PDB entry 9J0S | X-ray diffraction, 2.88 A resolution | chains A and B

== Chain A (and B) ==
Molecule: Aldehyde dehydrogenase
From: Klebsiella pneumoniae
Notes: EC 1.2.1.3, 1.2.1.28; chain B of this document is another copy of the same molecule, construct and numbering; everything in this record applies to it too
UniProt: A0A069Q1D5 (A0A069Q1D5_PSEAI); residues 1-489 here = UniProt positions 1-489
Chain sequence (489 residues; row label = number of the first residue in the row):
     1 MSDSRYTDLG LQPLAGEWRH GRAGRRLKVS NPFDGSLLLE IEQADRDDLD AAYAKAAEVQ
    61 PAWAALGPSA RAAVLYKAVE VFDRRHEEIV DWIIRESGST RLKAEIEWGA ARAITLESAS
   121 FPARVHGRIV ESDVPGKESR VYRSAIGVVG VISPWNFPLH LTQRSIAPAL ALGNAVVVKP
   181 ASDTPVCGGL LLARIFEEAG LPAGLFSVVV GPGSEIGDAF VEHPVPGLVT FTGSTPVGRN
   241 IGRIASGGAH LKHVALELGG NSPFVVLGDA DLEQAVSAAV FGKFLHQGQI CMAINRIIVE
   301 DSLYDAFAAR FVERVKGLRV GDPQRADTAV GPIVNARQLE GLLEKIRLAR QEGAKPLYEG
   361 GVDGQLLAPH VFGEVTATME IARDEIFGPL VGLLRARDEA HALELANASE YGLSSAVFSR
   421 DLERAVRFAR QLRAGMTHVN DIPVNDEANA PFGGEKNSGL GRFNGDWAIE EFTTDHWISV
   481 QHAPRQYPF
Disordered / not traced: 1-3, 286-293, 443-462, 484-489 (chain B: 1, 288-292, 443-462, 484-489)
Construct notes: conflict S277 (Asn in A0A069Q1D5)
Small-molecule neighbours: NADP (NAP; NADP nicotinamide-adenine-dinucleotide phosphate): I152, S153, P154, W155, N156, K179, P180, A181, S182, D183, G211, P212, G213, S214, G217, D218, V221, F231, G233, S234, V237, N240, I241

== Chain A / chain B interface ==
Contacting residue pairs (59):
  K137(A) - D441(B)  salt bridge
  R140(A) - V426(B)
  Y142(A) - R430(B)
  R239(A) - S246(B)
  G242(A) - S246(B)
  R243(A) - S246(B)
  R243(A) - G247(B)
  S246(A) - R239(B)
  S246(A) - G242(B)
  S246(A) - R243(B)
  S246(A) - S246(B)
  G247(A) - R239(B)
  G247(A) - R243(B)  hydrogen bond (backbone-side chain)
  G248(A) - R239(B)  hydrogen bond (backbone-side chain)
  A249(A) - R239(B)  hydrogen bond (backbone-side chain)
  L251(A) - R239(B)
  L422(A) - V480(B)  hydrophobic
  L422(A) - H482(B)
  A429(A) - H476(B)
  A429(A) - I478(B)  hydrophobic
  R430(A) - Y142(B)
  L432(A) - H476(B)
  A434(A) - H476(B)  hydrogen bond (backbone-side chain)
  G435(A) - H476(B)
  G435(A) - W477(B)  hydrogen bond (backbone-backbone)
  M436(A) - W477(B)
  T437(A) - H476(B)  hydrogen bond
  T437(A) - W477(B)  hydrogen bond (backbone-backbone)
  T437(A) - I478(B)
  T437(A) - S479(B)  hydrogen bond (backbone-backbone)
  H438(A) - S479(B)
  V439(A) - S479(B)  hydrogen bond (backbone-backbone)
  V439(A) - V480(B)
  V439(A) - Q481(B)  hydrogen bond (backbone-backbone)
  N440(A) - Q481(B)
  F463(A) - W477(B)  hydrophobic
  D466(A) - R128(B)  salt bridge
  H476(A) - A429(B)
  H476(A) - L432(B)
  H476(A) - A434(B)  hydrogen bond (side chain-backbone)
  H476(A) - G435(B)
  H476(A) - T437(B)  hydrogen bond
  W477(A) - G435(B)  hydrogen bond (backbone-backbone)
  W477(A) - M436(B)
  W477(A) - T437(B)  hydrogen bond (backbone-backbone)
  W477(A) - F463(B)  hydrophobic
  I478(A) - A429(B)
  I478(A) - R430(B)
  I478(A) - T437(B)
  I478(A) - V439(B)  hydrophobic
  S479(A) - T437(B)  hydrogen bond (backbone-backbone)
  S479(A) - H438(B)
  S479(A) - V439(B)  hydrogen bond (backbone-backbone)
  S479(A) - D441(B)
  V480(A) - L422(B)  hydrophobic
  Q481(A) - L422(B)
  Q481(A) - V439(B)  hydrogen bond (backbone-backbone)
  Q481(A) - N440(B)
  Q481(A) - I442(B)
Other interface residues (no listed pair), chain A (38 interface residues in all): S144, T235, L258, V426, D441, N464, D475, H482
Other interface residues (no listed pair), chain B (32 interface residues in all): R140, L251, D475

== In short ==
38 residues of chain A and 32 residues of chain B are in contact; the contacts include 17 hydrogen bonds and 2
salt bridges. Polar pairs include K137(A)-D441(B), D466(A)-R128(B) and G247(A)-R243(B). Bound to chain A:
NADP.
Chain A and chain B are both Aldehyde dehydrogenase (Klebsiella pneumoniae); the structure, Crystal structure
of a novel aldehyde dehydrogenase from klebsiella pneumoniae with ligand, was determined by X-ray diffraction
together with 9J0W from the same study.
